8Y3X - chains A and B of the 5 polymer chains in the assembly; structure by electron microscopy, 3.11 A resolution.

Chain A (and B):
Protein: Cell division ATP-binding protein FtsE
From: Escherichia coli
Notes: chain B of this document is another copy of the same molecule, construct and numbering; everything in this record applies to it too
UniProtKB: P0A9R7 (FTSE_ECOLI); residue numbers follow UniProt; this construct covers 1-222
Sequence (222 residues; numbered 1 to 222; the number before each row is that of its first residue):
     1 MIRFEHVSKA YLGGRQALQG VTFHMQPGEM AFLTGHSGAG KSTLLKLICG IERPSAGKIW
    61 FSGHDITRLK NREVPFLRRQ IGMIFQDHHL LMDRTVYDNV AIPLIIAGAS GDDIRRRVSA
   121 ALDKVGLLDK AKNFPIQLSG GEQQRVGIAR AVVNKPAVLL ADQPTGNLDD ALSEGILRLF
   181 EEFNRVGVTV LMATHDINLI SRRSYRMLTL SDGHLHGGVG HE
Not modelled in the structure: 219-222
Construct notes: engineered mutation Gln-163 (Glu in P0A9R7)
Swiss-Prot annotation at these positions:
  - binding site (ATP): Gly-35 to Ser-42
  - mutagenesis: Lys-41 (K41R: Does not bind ATP), Cys-49 (C49A: Prevents dimer formation. Does not alter ATP-binding)
Residues lining bound ligands:
  - ATP (adenosine-5'-triphosphate), molecule 1: Tyr-11, Arg-15, Ala-17, His-36, Ser-37, Gly-38, Ala-39, Gly-40, Lys-41, Ser-42, Thr-43, Gln-86, Gln-163, His-195
  - ATP, molecule 2: Lys-130, Ile-136, Gln-137, Leu-138, Ser-139, Gly-140, Gly-141, Glu-142, Asn-167
From the paper describing this entry:
  - catalytic residues: Lys-41, Asp-162 (by similarity / conservation)

Interface between chain A and chain B:
Contacting residue pairs (23; chain A residue first):
  His-36(A) / Asp-169(B)
  Ser-37(A) / Arg-145(B)
  Ser-37(A) / Asn-167(B)
  Ser-37(A) / Asp-169(B)
  Ser-37(A) / Leu-172(B)
  Gln-86(A) / Asn-167(B)  hydrogen bond
  Lys-130(A) / Arg-15(B)
  Asn-133(A) / Arg-15(B)  hydrogen bond
  Gly-140(A) / Gln-86(B)
  Gly-141(A) / Ser-37(B)
  Arg-145(A) / Ser-37(B)  hydrogen bond
  Gln-163(A) / Asn-167(B)
  Asn-167(A) / Gln-86(B)  hydrogen bond
  Asn-167(A) / Gln-163(B)
  Asn-167(A) / His-195(B)
  Asp-169(A) / His-36(B)
  Asp-169(A) / Ser-37(B)
  Asp-169(A) / His-195(B)
  Leu-172(A) / Ser-37(B)
  His-195(A) / Asn-167(B)  hydrogen bond (side chain-backbone)
  His-195(A) / Leu-168(B)  hydrogen bond (side chain-backbone)
  His-195(A) / Asp-169(B)
  His-195(A) / Asp-170(B)
Also at the interface, not in a pair above, chain A (21 interface residues in all): Arg-15, Gly-35, Gly-38, Ser-139, Glu-142, Leu-168, Ile-197, Asn-198
Also at the interface, not in a pair above, chain B (18 interface residues in all): Gly-38, Lys-130, Ser-139, Gly-140, Gly-141, Asn-198

Overview:
21 residues of chain A face 18 of chain B across their interface, with 6 hydrogen bonds. Polar pairs include
Gln-86(A)/Asn-167(B), Asn-133(A)/Arg-15(B) and Arg-145(A)/Ser-37(B). Bound to chain A: ATP. UniProt lists 8
ATP-binding residues and 2 mutagenesis sites on chain A. The paper reports catalytic residues Lys-41(A) and
Asp-162(A).
Chain A and chain B are both Cell division ATP-binding protein FtsE (Escherichia coli); the structure, Cell
divisome sPG hydrolysis machinery FtsEX-EnvC, was determined by electron microscopy (same publication as
8X61).
